Entry 4A9R (X-ray diffraction, 2.85 A resolution); this record covers chain A.

Chain A:
Name: Serine/threonine-protein kinase CHK2
Organism: Homo sapiens
Notes: EC 2.7.11.1; fragment: kinase domain, residues 210-531
Reference sequence: O96017 (CHK2_HUMAN); residues 210-531 here = UniProt positions 210-531
Sequence (329 residues; row label = number of the first residue in the row):
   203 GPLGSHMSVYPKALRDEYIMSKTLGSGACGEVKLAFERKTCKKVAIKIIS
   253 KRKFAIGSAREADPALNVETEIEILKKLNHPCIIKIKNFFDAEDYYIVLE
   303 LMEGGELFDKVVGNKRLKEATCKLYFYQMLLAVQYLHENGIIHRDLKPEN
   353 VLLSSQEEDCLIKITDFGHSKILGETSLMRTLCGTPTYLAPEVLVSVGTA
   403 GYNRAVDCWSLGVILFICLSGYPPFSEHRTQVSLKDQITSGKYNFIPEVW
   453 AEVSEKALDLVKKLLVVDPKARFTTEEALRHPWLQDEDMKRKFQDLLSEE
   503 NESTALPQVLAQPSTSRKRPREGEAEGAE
Unresolved in the structure: 203-209, 227-232, 254-265, 514-531
Construct notes: expression tag (203-209)
Ligand contacts: RU5 (2-[4-(4-chlorophenoxy)phenyl]-1H-benzimidazole-6-carboxamide): Leu-226, Val-234, Lys-245, Ala-247, Lys-249, Glu-273, Leu-301, Leu-303, Met-304, Glu-305, Gly-307, Glu-308, Asn-352, Leu-354, Thr-367, Asp-368
UniProt features mapped onto this chain:
  - region: Asp-368 to Glu-394 (T-loop/activation segment)
  - active site: Asp-347 (Proton acceptor)
  - binding site (ATP): Gly-227 to Val-234, Lys-249, Glu-302 to Glu-308, Glu-351, Asn-352, Asp-368
  - modified residue: Ser-379 (Phosphoserine), Thr-383 (Phosphothreonine), Thr-387 (Phosphothreonine), Ser-456 (Phosphoserine)
  - natural variant: Glu-239 (E239K: In prostate cancer), Ile-251 (I251F: In prostate cancer; uncertain significance), Arg-318 (R318H: In prostate cancer; uncertain significance), Thr-323 (T323P: In prostate cancer), Tyr-327 (Y327C: In prostate cancer; uncertain significance), His-371 (H371Y: Confers a moderate risk of breast cancer), Tyr-390 (Y390C: In BC), Ser-428 (S428F: May increase breast cancer risk), Thr-476 (T476K: In prostate cancer)
  - mutagenesis: Asp-347 (D347A: Loss of kinase activity and of the ability to phosphorylate CDC25A), Asp-368 (D368N: Loss of autophosphorylation activity), Ser-379 (S379A: Abrogates autophosphorylation at Ser-379 and prevents ubiquitination), Thr-383 (T383A: Loss of phosphorylation in response to ionizing radiation), Thr-387 (T387A: Loss of phosphorylation in response to ionizing radiation), Ser-456 (S456A: Increased ubiquitination and degradation by the proteasome)
What the authors report for this chain:
  - binding site for RU5: Leu-226, Val-234, Lys-245, Lys-249, Leu-303, Glu-305, Glu-308, Leu-354, Thr-367

In short:
Ligands of chain A: compound RU5. UniProt lists active-site residue Asp-347, 19 ATP-binding residues and 6
mutagenesis sites. The paper reports a binding site for RU5 at Leu-226, Val-234 and Lys-245 among others.
Chain A is Serine/threonine-protein kinase CHK2 (Homo sapiens); the structure, Crystal structure of human CHK2
in complex with benzimidazole carboxamide inhibitor, was determined by X-ray diffraction (same publication as
4A9S, 4A9T and 4A9U).
